7E27 - chains A and D of the 5 polymer chains in the assembly; structure by electron microscopy, 2.29 A resolution.

Chain A (and D):
Molecule: Formate-nitrite transporter
Organism: Plasmodium falciparum 3D7
Notes: chain D of this document is another copy of the same molecule, construct and numbering; everything in this record applies to it too
Reference sequence: O77389 (O77389_PLAF7); residues 1-309 here = UniProt positions 1-309
Chain sequence (309 residues; row label = number of the first residue in the row):
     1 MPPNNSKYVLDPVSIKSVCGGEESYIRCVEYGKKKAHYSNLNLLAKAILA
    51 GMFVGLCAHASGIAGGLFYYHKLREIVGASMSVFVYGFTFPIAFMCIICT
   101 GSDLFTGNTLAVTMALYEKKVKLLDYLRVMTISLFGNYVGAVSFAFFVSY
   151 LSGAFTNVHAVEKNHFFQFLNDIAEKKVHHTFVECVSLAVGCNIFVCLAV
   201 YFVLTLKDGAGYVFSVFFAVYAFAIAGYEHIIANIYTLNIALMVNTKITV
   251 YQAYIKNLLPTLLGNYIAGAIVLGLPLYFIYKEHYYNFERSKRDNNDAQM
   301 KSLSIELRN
Not modelled in the structure: 1-6, 294-309
Residues lining bound ligands: HV6 ((Z)-4,4,5,5,5-pentakis(fluoranyl)-1-(4-methoxy-2-oxidanyl-phenyl)-3-oxidanyl-pent-2-en-1-one): Y31, V54, F90, A93, F94, I97, I98, S102, L104, T106, G107, N108, V196, V200, V220, F223, H230
What the authors report for this chain:
  - binding site for HV6: V54, F90, T106, G107, V196, V220, F223, H230
  - mutagenesis - T106A (Kd 80.77 nM): decreased binding to HV6
  - mutagenesis - G107S, H230A: abolished binding to HV6
  - conformationally variable residues (side-chain flip): F94, I98

Interface between chain A and chain D:
Contacting residue pairs (84; chain A residue first):
  V9(A) - S14(D)
  D11(A) - K16(D)  salt bridge
  P12(A) - S14(D)
  P12(A) - I15(D)
  P12(A) - K16(D)
  V13(A) - S14(D)  hydrogen bond (backbone-backbone)
  V13(A) - I15(D)
  V13(A) - K16(D)  hydrogen bond (backbone-backbone)
  S14(A) - K16(D)
  I15(A) - I15(D)  hydrophobic
  I15(A) - K16(D)  hydrogen bond (backbone-backbone)
  I15(A) - S17(D)
  K16(A) - K207(D)
  S17(A) - K207(D)  hydrogen bond (backbone-backbone)
  V18(A) - K207(D)
  V18(A) - D208(D)
  V18(A) - Y212(D)
  E75(A) - K72(D)
  I76(A) - Y70(D)
  I76(A) - K72(D)
  I76(A) - L73(D)  hydrogen bond (backbone-backbone)
  I76(A) - I76(D)  hydrophobic
  V77(A) - Y70(D)
  V77(A) - L73(D)  hydrophobic
  G78(A) - Y70(D)
  S80(A) - L67(D)
  S80(A) - F68(D)
  V83(A) - L67(D)  hydrophobic
  V183(A) - L151(D)
  E184(A) - L151(D)
  E184(A) - S152(D)
  S187(A) - F147(D)  hydrogen bond (side chain-backbone)
  S187(A) - V148(D)
  S187(A) - L151(D)
  S187(A) - S152(D)
  L188(A) - S152(D)
  G191(A) - L56(D)
  I194(A) - M52(D)  hydrophobic
  I194(A) - L56(D)  hydrophobic
  F195(A) - L56(D)  hydrophobic
  F195(A) - C57(D)  hydrophobic
  F195(A) - I92(D)  hydrophobic
  L198(A) - F53(D)  hydrophobic
  L198(A) - C96(D)  hydrophobic
  L198(A) - T100(D)
  Y201(A) - C99(D)
  F202(A) - I92(D)  hydrophobic
  F202(A) - M95(D)
  F202(A) - C96(D)
  F202(A) - C99(D)  hydrophobic
  L206(A) - M95(D)  hydrophobic
  L206(A) - Y212(D)  hydrophobic
  D208(A) - D208(D)
  D208(A) - G209(D)  hydrogen bond (side chain-backbone)
  D208(A) - A210(D)
  A210(A) - A210(D)  hydrophobic
  G211(A) - G209(D)
  F214(A) - V213(D)  hydrophobic
  F214(A) - F214(D)  hydrophobic
  S215(A) - I92(D)
  S215(A) - V213(D)
  F218(A) - F88(D)  hydrophobic
  F218(A) - I92(D)  hydrophobic
  F218(A) - F214(D)  hydrophobic
  F218(A) - F217(D)  hydrophobic
  A219(A) - I92(D)
  Y221(A) - F88(D)
  Y221(A) - T89(D)
  A222(A) - A60(D)
  A222(A) - T89(D)
  I225(A) - I63(D)
  I225(A) - A64(D)  hydrophobic
  A226(A) - A60(D)  hydrophobic
  A226(A) - I63(D)
  Y228(A) - L56(D)
  Y228(A) - H59(D)
  V272(A) - M52(D)  hydrophobic
  L273(A) - F53(D)  hydrophobic
  P276(A) - L49(D)  hydrophobic
  I280(A) - N42(D)  hydrogen bond (backbone-side chain)
  I280(A) - K46(D)
  I280(A) - L49(D)  hydrophobic
  Y281(A) - T100(D)  hydrogen bond (side chain-backbone)
  Y281(A) - G101(D)
Other interface residues (no listed pair), chain A (52 interface residues in all): G21, S24, A79, M81, F84, V190, T205, F217, L277
Other interface residues (no listed pair), chain D (45 interface residues in all): A45, V85, F144, G153

Overview:
52 residues of chain A and 45 residues of chain D are in contact; the contacts include 9 hydrogen bonds and 1
salt bridge. Polar pairs include D11(A)-K16(D), S187(A)-F147(D) and D208(A)-G209(D). The paper reports a
binding site for HV6 at V54(A), F90(A) and T106(A) among others; G107S and H230A of chain A abolish binding to
HV6.
Both chains are Formate-nitrite transporter (Plasmodium falciparum 3D7). Entry 7E27 (Structure of PfFNT in
complex with MMV007839) was determined by electron microscopy together with 7E26 from the same study.
